Entry 7D44 (electron microscopy, 4.00 A resolution); this record covers chains A and D of the 12 polymer chains in the assembly.

Chain A:
Protein: Translation initiation factor eIF-2B subunit alpha
From: Homo sapiens
Reference sequence: Q14232 (EI2BA_HUMAN); numbering as in UniProt (aligned over 1-305)
Sequence (305 residues; each row starts with the number of its first residue):
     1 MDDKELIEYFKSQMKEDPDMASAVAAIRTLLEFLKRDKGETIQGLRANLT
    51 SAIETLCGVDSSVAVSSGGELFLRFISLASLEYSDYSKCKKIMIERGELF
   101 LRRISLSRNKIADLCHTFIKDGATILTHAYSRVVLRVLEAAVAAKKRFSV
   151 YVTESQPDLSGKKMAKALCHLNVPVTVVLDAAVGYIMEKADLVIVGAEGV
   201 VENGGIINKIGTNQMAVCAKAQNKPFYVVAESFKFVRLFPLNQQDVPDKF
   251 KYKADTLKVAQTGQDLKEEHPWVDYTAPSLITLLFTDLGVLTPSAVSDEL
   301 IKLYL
Unresolved in the structure: 256-267

Chain D:
Protein: Translation initiation factor eIF-2B subunit beta
From: Homo sapiens
Reference sequence: P49770 (EI2BB_HUMAN); numbering as in UniProt (aligned over 1-351)
Sequence (351 residues; each row starts with the number of its first residue):
     1 MPGSAAKGSELSERIESFVETLKRGGGPRSSEEMARETLGLLRQIITDHR
    51 WSNAGELMELIRREGRRMTAAQPSETTVGNMVRRVLKIIREEYGRLHGRS
   101 DESDQQESLHKLLTSGGLNEDFSFHYAQLQSNIIEAINELLVELEGTMEN
   151 IAAQALEHIHSNEVIMTIGFSRTVEAFLKEAARKRKFHVIVAECAPFCQG
   201 HEMAVNLSKAGIETTVMTDAAIFAVMSRVNKVIIGTKTILANGALRAVTG
   251 THTLALAAKHHSTPLIVCAPMFKLSPQFPNEEDSFHKFVAPEEVLPFTEG
   301 DILEKVSVHCPVFDYVPPELITLFISNIGGNAPSYIYRLMSELYHPDDHV
   351 L
Unresolved in the structure: 1-7, 99-118
Swiss-Prot annotation at these positions:
  - natural variant: Val85 (V85E: In VWM2), Ala127 (A127V: Found in a patient with Rett syndrome-like phenotype; uncertain significance), Ser171 (S171F: In VWM2), Pro196 (P196S: In VWM2), Gly200 (G200V: In VWM2), Glu213 (E213G: In VWM2), Cys268 (C268Y: In VWM2), Lys273 (K273R: In VWM2), Val316 (V316D: In VWM2), Gly329 (G329V: In VWM2)

How chain A and chain D interact:
Pairs across the interface - 17 pairs, chain A then chain D:
  Thr117(A) - Asn280(D)
  Phe118(A) - Phe278(D)  hydrophobic
  Phe118(A) - Asn280(D)
  Lys120(A) - Asn280(D)  hydrogen bond (side chain-backbone)
  Lys120(A) - Glu281(D)
  Lys120(A) - Glu282(D)
  Lys120(A) - Asp283(D)
  Leu283(A) - Asn242(D)
  Leu283(A) - Phe278(D)  hydrophobic
  Val290(A) - Phe278(D)
  Thr292(A) - Tyr337(D)
  Ser294(A) - Ser334(D)  hydrogen bond
  Ser294(A) - Tyr337(D)  hydrogen bond
  Ala295(A) - Tyr337(D)  hydrogen bond (backbone-side chain)
  Asp298(A) - Tyr337(D)
  Asp298(A) - Arg338(D)  salt bridge
  Glu299(A) - Arg338(D)
Other interface residues (no listed pair), chain D (10 interface residues in all): Pro279

Summary:
Chain A and chain D each contribute 10 residues to their interface; the contacts include 4 hydrogen bonds and
1 salt bridge. Among the polar pairs are Asp298(A)-Arg338(D), Lys120(A)-Asn280(D) and Ser294(A)-Ser334(D).
Here chain A is Translation initiation factor eIF-2B subunit alpha and chain D is Translation initiation
factor eIF-2B subunit beta, both from Homo sapiens. Entry 7D44 (eIF2B-eIF2(aP), aP2 complex) was determined by
electron microscopy, deposited together with 7D43, 7D45 and 7D46.
